1QJX - chains 1 and 4 of the 4 polymer chains in the assembly; structure by X-ray diffraction, 2.80 A resolution.

[Chain 1]
Protein: Protein VP1
Source organism: Human rhinovirus 16
Reference sequence: Q82122 (POLG_HRV16); residues 1-285 here correspond to UniProt positions 569-853 (UniProt number = residue number + 568)
Sequence (285 residues; row label = number of the first residue in the row):
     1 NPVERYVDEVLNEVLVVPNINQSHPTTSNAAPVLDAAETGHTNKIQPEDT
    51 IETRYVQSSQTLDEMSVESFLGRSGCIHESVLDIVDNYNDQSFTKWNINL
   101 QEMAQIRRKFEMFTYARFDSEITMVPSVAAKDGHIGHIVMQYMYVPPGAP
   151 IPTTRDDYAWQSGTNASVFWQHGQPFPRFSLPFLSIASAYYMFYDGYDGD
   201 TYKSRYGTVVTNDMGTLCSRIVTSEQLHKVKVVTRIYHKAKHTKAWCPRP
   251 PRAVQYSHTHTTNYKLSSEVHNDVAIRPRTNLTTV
Swiss-Prot annotation at these positions:
  - site: Val285 (Cleavage)
Residues lining bound ligands: win68934 (W02; 2,6-dimethyl-1-(3-[3-methyl-5-isoxazolyl]-propanyl)-4-[4-methyl-2H-tetrazol-2-yl]-phenol): Ile77, Trp96, Ile98, Asn99, Leu100, Phe118, Ile122, Met124, Tyr142, Tyr144, Ala166, Ser167, Val168, Phe179, Leu181, Leu184, Tyr190, Met192, Asn212, Met214, Leu217, Ile236, His238

[Chain 4]
Protein: Protein VP4
Source organism: Human rhinovirus 16
Reference sequence: Q82122 (POLG_HRV16); residues 1-68 here correspond to UniProt positions 2-69 (UniProt number = residue number + 1)
Sequence (68 residues; each row starts with the number of its first residue):
     1 GAQVSRQNVGTHSTQNMVSNGSSLNYFNINYFKDAASSGASRLDFSQDPS
    51 KFTDPVKDVLEKGIPTLQ
Unresolved in the structure: 8-22, 45-68
Swiss-Prot annotation at these positions:
  - site: Gln68 (Cleavage)
  - lipidation: Gly1 (N-myristoyl glycine)
Covalently attached groups: myristic acid (MYR) linked to Gly1

[Chain 1 / chain 4 interface]
Pairs across the interface (25; chain 1 residue first):
  Pro2(1) - Ser5(4)
  Val3(1) - Ser5(4)
  Val3(1) - Arg6(4)
  Val3(1) - Gln7(4)
  Val3(1) - Leu24(4)
  Glu4(1) - Gln7(4)
  Tyr6(1) - Tyr26(4)  hydrophobic
  Glu9(1) - Arg42(4)  salt bridge
  Asp63(1) - Leu43(4)
  Ser66(1) - Leu43(4)
  Glu68(1) - Ala40(4)
  Glu68(1) - Ser41(4)  hydrogen bond (side chain-backbone)
  Asp119(1) - Ala36(4)
  Ser180(1) - Ala36(4)
  Ser180(1) - Ser37(4)
  Leu181(1) - Ala36(4)
  Pro182(1) - Ala36(4)  hydrophobic
  Lys241(1) - Ala36(4)  hydrogen bond (side chain-backbone)
  Lys241(1) - Ser37(4)  hydrogen bond (side chain-backbone)
  Lys241(1) - Ser38(4)  hydrogen bond (side chain-backbone)
  His242(1) - Ala35(4)
  His242(1) - Ala36(4)
  His242(1) - Ser38(4)  hydrogen bond (side chain-backbone)
  His242(1) - Gly39(4)  hydrogen bond (side chain-backbone)
  His242(1) - Ser41(4)
Also at the interface, not in a pair above, chain 1 (17 interface residues in all): Val7, Val14, Leu15
Also at the interface, not in a pair above, chain 4 (16 interface residues in all): Gln3, Asp44

[Overview]
The interface between chain 1 and chain 4 involves 17 residues on one side and 16 on the other, with 6
hydrogen bonds and 1 salt bridge. Among the polar pairs are Glu9(1)-Arg42(4), Glu68(1)-Ser41(4) and
Lys241(1)-Ala36(4). Ligands of chain 1: win68934.
Chain 1 is Protein VP1 and chain 4 is Protein VP4, both from Human rhinovirus 16; the structure, Human
rhinovirus 16 coat protein in complex with antiviral compound WIN68934, was determined by X-ray diffraction,
deposited together with 1QJU and 1QJY.
